8ZAF - chains A and B; structure by X-ray diffraction, 1.96 A resolution.

== Chain A (and B) ==
Molecule: Sesquiterpene synthases
From: Shimazuella kribbensis
Notes: chain B of this document is another copy of the same molecule, construct and numbering; everything in this record applies to it too
Amino-acid sequence (403 residues; each row starts with the number of its first residue; numbers below 1 keep their minus sign (His-12 is residue -12)):
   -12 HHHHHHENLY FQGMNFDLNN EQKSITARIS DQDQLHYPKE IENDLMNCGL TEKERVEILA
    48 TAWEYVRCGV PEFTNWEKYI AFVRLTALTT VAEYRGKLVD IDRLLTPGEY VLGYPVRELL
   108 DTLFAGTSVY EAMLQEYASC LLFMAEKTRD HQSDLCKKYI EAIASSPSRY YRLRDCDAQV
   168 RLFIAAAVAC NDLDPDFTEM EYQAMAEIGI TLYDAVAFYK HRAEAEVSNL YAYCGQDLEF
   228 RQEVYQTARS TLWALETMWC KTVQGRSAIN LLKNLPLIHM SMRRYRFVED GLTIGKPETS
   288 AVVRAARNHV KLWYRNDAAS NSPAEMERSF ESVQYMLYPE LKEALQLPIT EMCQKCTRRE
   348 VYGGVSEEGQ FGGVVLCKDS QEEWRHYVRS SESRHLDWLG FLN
Disordered / not traced: -12 to 20, 298-312, 389-390 (chain B: -12 to 19, 285-309, 353-354, 390)
Metal / ion sites: Zn2+: Cys340, Cys343, Cys364, Ser367

== Chain A / chain B interface ==
Pairs across the interface (93):
  Gln21(A) - Ser237(B)  hydrogen bond (backbone-side chain)
  His23(A) - Ser237(B)
  His23(A) - Ala241(B)
  His23(A) - Thr244(B)
  Tyr24(A) - Thr244(B)
  Pro25(A) - Thr244(B)
  Trp50(A) - Thr244(B)  hydrogen bond
  Trp50(A) - Cys247(B)  hydrophobic
  Glu51(A) - Trp240(B)
  Arg54(A) - Trp240(B)
  Arg54(A) - Glu243(B)  salt bridge
  Arg54(A) - Cys247(B)
  Cys55(A) - Trp240(B)  hydrophobic
  Cys55(A) - Lys260(B)
  Pro58(A) - Arg253(B)
  Glu59(A) - Glu59(B)
  Phe60(A) - Cys247(B)
  Phe60(A) - Arg253(B)
  Trp63(A) - Lys248(B)
  Leu225(A) - Gly278(B)
  Arg228(A) - Leu279(B)
  Gln229(A) - Val275(B)  hydrogen bond (side chain-backbone)
  Gln229(A) - Gly278(B)
  Gln229(A) - Leu279(B)
  Tyr232(A) - Phe274(B)
  Tyr232(A) - Val275(B)  hydrophobic
  Tyr232(A) - Leu279(B)  hydrophobic
  Gln233(A) - Asp20(B)  hydrogen bond
  Gln233(A) - Val275(B)
  Arg236(A) - Met267(B)  hydrogen bond (side chain-backbone)
  Arg236(A) - Ser268(B)
  Arg236(A) - Met269(B)
  Arg236(A) - Arg270(B)
  Arg236(A) - Val275(B)
  Ser237(A) - Asp20(B)  hydrogen bond
  Ser237(A) - Gln21(B)  hydrogen bond (side chain-backbone)
  Ser237(A) - His23(B)
  Ser237(A) - Arg270(B)  hydrogen bond
  Trp240(A) - Glu51(B)
  Trp240(A) - Arg54(B)
  Trp240(A) - Cys55(B)  hydrophobic
  Trp240(A) - Ser268(B)  hydrogen bond (side chain-backbone)
  Trp240(A) - Arg270(B)
  Ala241(A) - His23(B)
  Glu243(A) - Arg54(B)  salt bridge
  Thr244(A) - His23(B)
  Thr244(A) - Tyr24(B)
  Thr244(A) - Pro25(B)
  Thr244(A) - Trp50(B)  hydrogen bond
  Cys247(A) - Trp50(B)  hydrophobic
  Cys247(A) - Arg54(B)
  Cys247(A) - Phe60(B)
  Lys248(A) - Trp63(B)
  Arg253(A) - Pro58(B)
  Arg253(A) - Phe60(B)
  Lys260(A) - Cys55(B)  hydrogen bond
  Pro263(A) - Met267(B)
  Leu264(A) - Leu264(B)
  Leu264(A) - Met267(B)  hydrophobic
  Met267(A) - Val203(B)  hydrophobic
  Met267(A) - Arg236(B)  hydrogen bond (backbone-side chain)
  Met267(A) - Pro263(B)
  Met267(A) - Leu264(B)  hydrophobic
  Met267(A) - Met267(B)  hydrophobic
  Ser268(A) - Arg236(B)
  Ser268(A) - Trp240(B)  hydrogen bond (backbone-side chain)
  Met269(A) - Arg236(B)
  Arg270(A) - Arg236(B)
  Arg270(A) - Ser237(B)  hydrogen bond
  Arg270(A) - Trp240(B)
  Phe274(A) - Tyr232(B)
  Phe274(A) - Ile281(B)  hydrophobic
  Val275(A) - Gln229(B)  hydrogen bond (backbone-side chain)
  Val275(A) - Tyr232(B)  hydrophobic
  Val275(A) - Gln233(B)
  Val275(A) - Arg236(B)
  Glu276(A) - Gln229(B)
  Glu276(A) - Gln233(B)
  Gly278(A) - Leu225(B)
  Gly278(A) - Gln229(B)
  Leu279(A) - Arg228(B)
  Leu279(A) - Gln229(B)
  Leu279(A) - Tyr232(B)  hydrophobic
  Leu279(A) - Gly282(B)
  Thr280(A) - Ile281(B)
  Ile281(A) - Phe274(B)  hydrophobic
  Ile281(A) - Leu279(B)
  Ile281(A) - Thr280(B)
  Ile281(A) - Ile281(B)  hydrogen bond (backbone-backbone)
  Gly282(A) - Leu279(B)
  Gly282(A) - Thr280(B)
  Lys283(A) - Thr280(B)
  Lys283(A) - Lys283(B)
Also at the interface, not in a pair above, chain A (46 interface residues in all): Ala202, Val203, Ile256, Asn257
Also at the interface, not in a pair above, chain B (47 interface residues in all): Ala202, Ile256, Asn257, Glu276

== Overview ==
46 residues of chain A and 47 residues of chain B are in contact; the contacts include 16 hydrogen bonds and 2
salt bridges. Polar contacts include Arg54(A)-Glu243(B), Gln21(A)-Ser237(B) and Trp50(A)-Thr244(B). Cys340(A),
Cys343(A), Cys364(A) and Ser367(A) form the Zn2+ site.
Both chains are Sesquiterpene synthases (Shimazuella kribbensis). Entry 8ZAF (Crystal structure of SkABA3 from
Shimazuella kribbensis) was determined by X-ray diffraction, deposited together with 8ZAC, 8ZAD, 8ZAE and
8ZAG.
